8ZKK - chains A and U of the 9 polymer chains in the assembly; structure by electron microscopy, 3.60 A resolution.

# Chain A (and U)
Name: portal gp5
Organism: Vibrio cholerae
Notes: chain U of this document is another copy of the same molecule, construct and numbering; everything in this record applies to it too
Amino-acid sequence (652 residues; each row starts with the number of its first residue):
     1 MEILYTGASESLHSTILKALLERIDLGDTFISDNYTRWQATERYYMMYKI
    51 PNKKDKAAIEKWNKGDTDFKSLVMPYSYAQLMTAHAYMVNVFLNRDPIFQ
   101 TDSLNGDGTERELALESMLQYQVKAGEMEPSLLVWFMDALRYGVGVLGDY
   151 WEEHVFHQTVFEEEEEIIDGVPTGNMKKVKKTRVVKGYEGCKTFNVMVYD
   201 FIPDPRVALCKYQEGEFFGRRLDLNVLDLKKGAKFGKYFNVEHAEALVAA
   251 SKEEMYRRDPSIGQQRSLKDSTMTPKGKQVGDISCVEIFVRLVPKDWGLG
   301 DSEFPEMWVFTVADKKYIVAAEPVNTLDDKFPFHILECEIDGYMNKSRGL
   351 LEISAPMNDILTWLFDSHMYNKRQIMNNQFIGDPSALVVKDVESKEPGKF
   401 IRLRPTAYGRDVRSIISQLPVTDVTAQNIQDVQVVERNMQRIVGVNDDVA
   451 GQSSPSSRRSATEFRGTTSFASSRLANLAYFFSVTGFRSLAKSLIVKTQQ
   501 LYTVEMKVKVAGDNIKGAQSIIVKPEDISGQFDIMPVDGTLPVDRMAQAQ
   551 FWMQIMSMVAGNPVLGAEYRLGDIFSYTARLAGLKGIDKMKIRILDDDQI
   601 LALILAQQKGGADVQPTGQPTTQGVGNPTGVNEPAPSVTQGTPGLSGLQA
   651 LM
Unresolved in the structure: 162-178, 607-652

# Chain A / chain U interface
Pairs across the interface (187; chain A residue first):
  Y45(A) with R348(U)
  M46(A) with R348(U)
  W62(A) with I50(U); D359(U)
  N63(A) with I50(U)
  K64(A) with K53(U)
  G65(A) with K49(U), hydrogen bond (backbone-side chain); I50(U)
  D66(A) with N52(U)
  T67(A) with W363(U)
  D68(A) with W363(U)
  F69(A) with I360(U), hydrophobic
  K70(A) with D359(U), salt bridge
  L72(A) with M357(U), hydrophobic; I360(U), hydrophobic
  M74(A) with N438(U)
  P75(A) with M357(U); N438(U); I442(U), hydrophobic
  Y76(A) with R441(U)
  A79(A) with V449(U), hydrophobic; R474(U)
  M82(A) with R474(U)
  T83(A) with V449(U); A450(U)
  H85(A) with N477(U), hydrogen bond
  V89(A) with N477(U); Y480(U), hydrophobic
  L93(A) with Y480(U), hydrogen bond (backbone-side chain)
  N94(A) with Y480(U); L541(U)
  S117(A) with L104(U)
  Q120(A) with L104(U); M535(U), hydrogen bond
  Y121(A) with G530(U), hydrogen bond (side chain-backbone); Q531(U); F532(U)
  A125(A) with Q531(U)
  E127(A) with K330(U)
  E129(A) with Y480(U), hydrogen bond; V484(U); R488(U), salt bridge
  P130(A) with V484(U)
  L133(A) with Y480(U), hydrophobic; F481(U), hydrophobic
  V134(A) with G342(U)
  D138(A) with Y343(U), hydrogen bond
  R141(A) with D341(U), salt bridge
  H154(A) with D329(U)
  F156(A) with L327(U)
  H157(A) with F304(U); E306(U)
  Q158(A) with V324(U); N325(U); T326(U), hydrogen bond (side chain-backbone)
  T159(A) with E306(U); W308(U); P323(U); N325(U)
  F161(A) with P323(U), hydrophobic
  K180(A) with L299(U), hydrogen bond (side chain-backbone)
  T182(A) with E306(U)
  V185(A) with L327(U), hydrophobic
  K186(A) with S529(U), hydrogen bond (backbone-side chain)
  G187(A) with S529(U)
  N195(A) with Y343(U)
  V196(A) with Y343(U)
  M197(A) with Y343(U)
  K231(A) with P305(U)
  K234(A) with E303(U); F304(U)
  R258(A) with D341(U), salt bridge; Y343(U); M344(U), hydrogen bond (side chain-backbone)
  I262(A) with M344(U); N345(U)
  Q264(A) with F30(U); P205(U); M344(U)
  R266(A) with P205(U); R206(U)
  S267(A) with L26(U)
  D270(A) with R206(U)
  S271(A) with E22(U)
  T272(A) with E22(U); R23(U); R206(U); E216(U)
  M273(A) with E22(U), hydrogen bond (backbone-side chain); R23(U), hydrogen bond (backbone-side chain)
  T274(A) with R23(U); D296(U), hydrogen bond; W297(U)
  P275(A) with A19(U), hydrophobic; W297(U)
  K276(A) with D296(U), hydrogen bond (backbone-backbone)
  G277(A) with D296(U), hydrogen bond (backbone-side chain)
  H368(A) with D431(U)
  K372(A) with N428(U); D431(U), salt bridge
  M376(A) with V424(U); T425(U)
  N377(A) with N371(U); V424(U)
  N378(A) with N371(U); I375(U); T422(U); D423(U), hydrogen bond; V424(U), hydrogen bond (side chain-backbone)
  S394(A) with Q379(U), hydrogen bond (backbone-side chain)
  K395(A) with R373(U); Q374(U); N377(U), hydrogen bond (backbone-side chain); Q379(U)
  E396(A) with N377(U); Q379(U), hydrogen bond (backbone-side chain)
  P397(A) with N378(U); Q379(U)
  G398(A) with N378(U)
  K399(A) with Q379(U); F380(U), hydrogen bond (backbone-backbone)
  F400(A) with F380(U); G382(U); D383(U); I416(U), hydrophobic
  I401(A) with F380(U), hydrogen bond (backbone-backbone); I381(U); G382(U), hydrogen bond (backbone-backbone)
  R402(A) with G382(U); P384(U)
  L403(A) with G382(U), hydrogen bond (backbone-backbone); P384(U)
  Y408(A) with D383(U), hydrogen bond; P384(U); S385(U); R410(U)
  Q418(A) with T422(U)
  E436(A) with R441(U), salt bridge
  N446(A) with G451(U), hydrogen bond (side chain-backbone); Q452(U)
  R458(A) with S457(U), hydrogen bond (side chain-backbone); R458(U)
  R459(A) with S456(U); S460(U); E463(U), salt bridge
  A461(A) with T462(U)
  F464(A) with Q452(U); T462(U); G466(U)
  T467(A) with Q452(U)
  T468(A) with Q452(U); F470(U)
  K509(A) with D533(U)
  A511(A) with N105(U)
  G512(A) with N105(U)
  D513(A) with N105(U); G106(U), hydrogen bond (side chain-backbone)
  N514(A) with L104(U)
  M553(A) with M558(U), hydrophobic
  L571(A) with N562(U)
  F575(A) with I555(U), hydrophobic; Y569(U)
  S576(A) with Y569(U), hydrogen bond
  A582(A) with F551(U), hydrophobic
  L584(A) with F551(U), hydrophobic; W552(U); I555(U), hydrophobic
  K585(A) with S103(U); L104(U); G106(U); T109(U)
  I587(A) with Y569(U)
  K589(A) with G106(U); D107(U), salt bridge; E110(U); R570(U)
  M590(A) with W552(U), hydrophobic; R570(U), hydrogen bond (backbone-backbone); I574(U), hydrophobic
  K591(A) with E568(U); Y569(U); R570(U), hydrogen bond (backbone-side chain)
  I592(A) with A567(U); E568(U), hydrogen bond (backbone-backbone); R570(U)
  I594(A) with R570(U)
  D597(A) with D107(U)
Also at the interface, not in a pair above, chain A (135 interface residues in all): Y78, Q80, A86, R95, D96, K124, M137, V160, R183, L227, G263, L268, K269, K278, V280, F365, M369, R373, F380, L387, I416, V421, V445, S454, S456, S460, M506, V510, G586
Also at the interface, not in a pair above, chain U (128 interface residues in all): M1, T15, I16, P51, V293, K295, G298, G300, E339, I340, K346, I353, P356, T362, D366, S367, L387, L419, P420, V421, R459, S473, K492, V559, L565

# Overview
135 residues of chain A face 128 of chain U across their interface; the contacts include 33 hydrogen bonds and
8 salt bridges. Polar pairs include K70(A)-D359(U), E129(A)-R488(U) and R141(A)-D341(U).
Both chains are portal gp5 (Vibrio cholerae). Entry 8ZKK (Portal-tail of Vibrio cholerae typing phage mature
VP1) was determined by electron microscopy, deposited together with 8ZKM and 9IN6.
